Entry 6C9W (X-ray diffraction, 3.00 A resolution); this record covers chains A and B.

== Chain A ==
Protein: Lactose permease
From: Escherichia coli (strain K12)
Notes: fragment: Full
Reference sequence: P02920 (LACY_ECOLI); residues 1-417 here = UniProt positions 1-417
Chain sequence (417 residues; each row starts with the number of its first residue):
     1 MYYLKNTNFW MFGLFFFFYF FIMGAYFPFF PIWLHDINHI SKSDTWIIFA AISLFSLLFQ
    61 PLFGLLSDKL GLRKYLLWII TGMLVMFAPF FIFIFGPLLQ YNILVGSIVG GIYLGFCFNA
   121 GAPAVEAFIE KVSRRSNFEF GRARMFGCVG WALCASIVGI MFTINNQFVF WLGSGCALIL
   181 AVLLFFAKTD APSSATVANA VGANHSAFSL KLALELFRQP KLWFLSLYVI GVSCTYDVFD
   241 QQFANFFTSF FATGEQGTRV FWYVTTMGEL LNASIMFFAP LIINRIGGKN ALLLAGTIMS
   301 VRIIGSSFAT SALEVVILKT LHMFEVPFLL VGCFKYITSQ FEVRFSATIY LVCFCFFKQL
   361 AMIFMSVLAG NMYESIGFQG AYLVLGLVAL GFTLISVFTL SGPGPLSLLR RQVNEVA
Not modelled in the structure: 1-2, 195-204, 409-417
Sequence notes: engineered mutation Trp-46 (Gly in P02920), Trp-262 (Gly in P02920)
Swiss-Prot annotation at these positions:
  - site: Glu-126 (Substrate binding), Arg-144 (Substrate binding), Glu-269 (Substrate binding and proton translocation), Arg-302 (Proton translocation), His-322 (Proton translocation), Glu-325 (Proton translocation)
  - modified residue: Met-1 (N-formylmethionine)
  - mutagenesis: Leu-65 (L65V: No change in transport activity), Gly-96 (G96A: No change in transport activity), Ala-122 (A122S: No change in transport activity), Asp-237 (D237N/G: Loss of activity), Val-264 (V264A: No change in transport activity), Ala-279 (A279S: No change in transport activity), Cys-355 (C355Q: No change in transport activity), Lys-358 (K358T: Loss of activity), Val-367 (V367A: Increases transport of melibiose and impairs transport of TMG)
Residues lining bound ligands: 4-nitrophenyl alpha-D-galactopyranoside (9PG): Phe-20, Met-23, Phe-27, Phe-118, Asn-119, Ala-122, Pro-123, Arg-144, Gly-147, Cys-148, Trp-151, Glu-269, Asn-272, His-322, Val-326
Reported in the primary citation:
  - binding site for 4-nitrophenyl alpha-D-galactopyranoside: Met-23, Arg-144, Cys-148, Trp-151, Glu-269, Asn-272, His-322
  - contacts within the chain: Glu-126/Arg-144, Glu-126/Tyr-350, Glu-269/Asn-272, Tyr-236/His-322, His-322/Glu-325
  - conformationally variable residues (helix shift, side-chain flip): Met-23, Pro-28 to Thr-45, Pro-89 to Gly-111, Asn-119, Glu-126, Arg-144, Trp-151, Glu-269, Asn-272, His-322

== Chain B ==
Protein: Nanobody9047
From: Lama glama
Notes: fragment: Full; antibody fragment or engineered binder
Chain sequence (125 residues; row label = number of the first residue in the row):
     2 VQLVESGGGL VQAGDSLRLS CAASGGTFST FNMGWFRQDL GKEREFVAAI RWTGGRAYYG
    62 DSVKGRFTIS RDNAKNTVYL QMNSLKPEDT AVYYCARQGT NGGGYSEATS YNYWGQGTQV
   122 TVSSH
Cystine bridges: Cys-22/Cys-96

== Chain A / chain B interface ==
Contacting residue pairs (38; chain A residue first):
  Lys-42(A) / Asn-102(B)  hydrogen bond (backbone-side chain)
  Asn-245(A) / Thr-101(B)
  Asn-245(A) / Asn-102(B)
  Asn-245(A) / Gly-103(B)  hydrogen bond (side chain-backbone)
  Thr-248(A) / Gly-104(B)
  Thr-248(A) / Gly-105(B)
  Ser-249(A) / Arg-52(B)  hydrogen bond (backbone-side chain)
  Ser-249(A) / Gln-99(B)  hydrogen bond
  Phe-250(A) / Arg-52(B)
  Phe-250(A) / Tyr-106(B)
  Phe-251(A) / Gly-105(B)
  Phe-251(A) / Tyr-106(B)  hydrogen bond (backbone-backbone)
  Ala-252(A) / Gly-104(B)
  Ala-252(A) / Gly-105(B)
  Ala-252(A) / Tyr-106(B)
  Ala-252(A) / Ser-107(B)  hydrogen bond (backbone-backbone)
  Ala-252(A) / Glu-108(B)
  Thr-253(A) / Gly-104(B)
  Thr-253(A) / Glu-108(B)
  Gly-254(A) / Gly-104(B)  hydrogen bond (backbone-backbone)
  Gly-254(A) / Glu-108(B)  hydrogen bond (backbone-side chain)
  Thr-310(A) / Arg-57(B)  hydrogen bond (backbone-side chain)
  Ser-311(A) / Arg-57(B)  hydrogen bond
  Tyr-373(A) / Phe-32(B)
  Tyr-373(A) / Thr-101(B)
  Glu-374(A) / Phe-32(B)
  Ser-375(A) / Phe-32(B)
  Ile-376(A) / Ser-30(B)
  Ile-376(A) / Thr-31(B)
  Ile-376(A) / Phe-32(B)
  Gly-377(A) / Thr-31(B)
  Gly-377(A) / Phe-32(B)
  Phe-378(A) / Thr-31(B)
  Phe-378(A) / Thr-101(B)
  Gln-379(A) / Thr-31(B)
  Gln-379(A) / Arg-52(B)
  Gln-379(A) / Trp-53(B)  hydrogen bond
  Gly-380(A) / Thr-31(B)  hydrogen bond (backbone-side chain)
Also at the interface, not in a pair above, chain A (25 interface residues in all): Gln-242, Glu-255, Ser-307, Phe-308, Ala-309, Ala-312
Also at the interface, not in a pair above, chain B (20 interface residues in all): Thr-28, Asn-33, Thr-54, Tyr-59, Arg-98
Interface features reported in the paper:
  - specific contacts: Lys-42(A)/Asn-102(B) (hydrogen bond), Asn-245(A)/Gly-103(B), Ser-249(A)/Gln-99(B), Ser-249(A)/Arg-52(B) (hydrogen bond), Phe-251(A)/Tyr-106(B) (backbone contact), Ala-252(A)/Ser-107(B) (backbone contact), Ala-252(A)/Tyr-106(B) (hydrophobic contact), Gly-254(A)/Glu-108(B) (backbone contact), Gly-254(A)/Gly-104(B) (backbone contact), Thr-310(A)/Arg-57(B), Ser-311(A)/Arg-57(B), Ile-376(A)/Phe-32(B), Gln-379(A)/Trp-53(B) (hydrogen bond), Gly-380(A)/Thr-31(B) (hydrogen bond)
  - epitope / paratope residues, chain A: Lys-42(A), Asn-245(A), Ser-249(A), Phe-251(A), Ala-252(A), Gly-254(A), Thr-310(A), Ser-311(A), Ile-376(A), Gln-379(A), Gly-380(A)
  - epitope / paratope residues, chain B: Thr-31(B), Phe-32(B), Arg-52(B), Trp-53(B), Arg-57(B), Gln-99(B), Asn-102(B), Gly-103(B), Gly-104(B), Tyr-106(B), Ser-107(B), Glu-108(B)

== Overview ==
The interface between chain A and chain B involves 25 residues on one side and 20 on the other, with 12
hydrogen bonds. Polar contacts include Lys-42(A)/Asn-102(B), Asn-245(A)/Gly-103(B) and Ser-249(A)/Arg-52(B).
The authors report hydrogen bonds between Lys-42(A) and Asn-102(B), Ser-249(A) and Arg-52(B) and Gln-379(A)
and Trp-53(B) among others; contacts between Asn-245(A) and Gly-103(B), Ser-249(A) and Gln-99(B) and
Thr-310(A) and Arg-57(B) among others; backbone contacts between Phe-251(A) and Tyr-106(B), Ala-252(A) and
Ser-107(B) and Gly-254(A) and Glu-108(B) among others. The paper reports a binding site for 4-nitrophenyl
alpha-D-galactopyranoside at Met-23(A), Arg-144(A) and Cys-148(A) among others; epitope/paratope residues
Lys-42(A), Asn-245(A) and Thr-31(B) among others.
Chain A is Lactose permease (Escherichia coli (strain K12)) and chain B is Nanobody9047 (Lama glama); the
structure, Crystal Structure of a ligand bound LacY/Nanobody Complex, was determined by X-ray diffraction.
